8JJS - chains A and I; structure by X-ray diffraction, 1.53 A resolution.

== Chain A ==
Molecule: Isoform 2B of GTPase KRas
From: Homo sapiens
UniProt: P01116 (RASK_HUMAN), isoform P01116-2; residue numbers follow UniProt; this construct covers 2-174
Chain sequence (179 residues; numbered -4 to 174; the number before each row is that of its first residue; numbers below 1 keep their minus sign (Gly-4 is residue -4)):
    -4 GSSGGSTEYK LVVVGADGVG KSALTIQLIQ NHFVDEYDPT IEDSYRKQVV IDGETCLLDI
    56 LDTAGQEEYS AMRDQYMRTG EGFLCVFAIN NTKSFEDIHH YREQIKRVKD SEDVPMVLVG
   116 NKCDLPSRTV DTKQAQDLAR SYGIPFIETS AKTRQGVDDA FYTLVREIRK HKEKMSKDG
Unresolved in the structure: -4 to 0, 170-174
Differences from the reference sequence: expression tag (-4 to 1); engineered mutation Asp12 (Gly in P01116)
Bound ions: Mg2+: Ser17 (together with GDP)
Residues lining bound ligands: GDP (guanosine-5'-diphosphate): Ala11, Asp12, Gly13, Val14, Gly15, Lys16, Ser17, Ala18, Phe28, Val29, Asp30, Glu31, Tyr32, Asp57, Asn116, Lys117, Asp119, Leu120, Ser145, Ala146, Lys147
Curated features (UniProtKB/Swiss-Prot):
  - motif: Tyr32 to Tyr40 (Effector region)
  - binding site (GTP): Gly10, Ala11, Gly13 to Ala18, Val29 to Thr35, Ala59, Gly60, Asn116 to Asp119
  - modified residue: Thr2 (N-acetylthreonine), Lys104 (N6-acetyllysine)
  - glycosylation: Thr35 (Microbial infection: O-linked (Glc) threonine)
  - natural variant: Lys5 (K5E: In NS3; K5N: In GASC), Gly10 (G10GG: In AML), Asp12 (G12D: In GASC, JMML and SFM; this construct carries the variant), Gly13 (G13D: In GASC, JMML and OES; G13R: In pylocytic astrocytoma), Val14 (V14I: In NS3), Leu19 (L19F: In OES), Gln22 (Q22E: In CFC2; Q22R: In NS3), Pro34 (P34L: In NS3; P34Q: In NS3; P34R: In CFC2), Ile36 (I36M: In NS3), Thr58 (T58I: In NS3), Ala59 (A59T: In GASC), Gly60 (G60R: In CFC2; G60S: In NS3), 8 further natural variant entries in UniProt
  - mutagenesis: Asp38 (D38A: Decreased interaction with MAPKAP1/SIN1), Tyr40 (Y40A: Decreased interaction with MAPKAP1/SIN1), Gln61 (Q61L: Promotes GTP binding)

== Chain I ==
Molecule: Maa-ile-sar-sar-7T2-sar-iae-leu-mea-mle-7TK
Chain sequence (11 residues; each row starts with the number of its first residue):
     1 AIGGXGXLFL X
Modified positions: Ala1 (N-methyl-L-alanine; MAA); Gly3, Gly4, Gly6 (sarcosine; SAR); 7T2 ((2S)-3-(4-chlorophenyl)-2-(methylamino)propanoic acid) at position 5, IAE ((2S)-2-azanyl-4-[4-(trifluoromethyl)phenyl]butanoic acid) at position 7, 7TK ((3S)-3-azanyl-4-oxidanylidene-4-pyrrolidin-1-yl-butanoic acid) at position 11; Phe9 (N-methylphenylalanine; MEA); Leu10 (N-methylleucine; MLE)
Covalent attachments: covalent link Ala1-7TK_11

== How chain A and chain I interact ==
Contacting residue pairs (34):
  Val7(A) with IAE_7(I)
  Val9(A) with IAE_7(I)
  Leu56(A) with IAE_7(I)
  Thr58(A) with IAE_7(I)
  Gln61(A) with Leu8(I); Phe9(I)
  Glu62(A) with Phe9(I)
  Arg68(A) with IAE_7(I); Leu8(I); Leu10(I)
  Tyr71(A) with IAE_7(I)
  Met72(A) with IAE_7(I); Leu10(I); 7TK_11(I)
  Phe78(A) with IAE_7(I)
  Asp92(A) with Gly6(I)
  His95(A) with Gly4(I); 7T2_5(I); Gly6(I)
  Tyr96(A) with Gly6(I); IAE_7(I)
  Glu98(A) with Gly4(I)
  Gln99(A) with Ile2(I), hydrogen bond (side chain-backbone); Gly3(I); Gly4(I), hydrogen bond (side chain-backbone); 7T2_5(I); Gly6(I); IAE_7(I), hydrogen bond (side chain-backbone); Leu10(I)
  Arg102(A) with Ile2(I); Gly3(I), hydrogen bond (side chain-backbone); Gly4(I)
  Val103(A) with Ile2(I), hydrophobic; Leu10(I)
Also at the interface, not in a pair above, chain A (18 interface residues in all): Asp69

== Summary ==
The interface between chain A and chain I involves 18 residues on one side and 10 on the other; the contacts
include 4 hydrogen bonds. Among the polar pairs are Gln99(A)-Ile2(I), Gln99(A)-Gly4(I) and Gln99(A)-IAE_7(I).
Chain A binds GDP.
Chain A is Isoform 2B of GTPase KRas (Homo sapiens) and chain I is
Maa-ile-sar-sar-7T2-sar-iae-leu-mea-mle-7TK; the structure, Human K-Ras G12D (GDP-bound) in complex with
cyclic peptide inhibitor AP10343, was determined by X-ray diffraction.
